PDB entry 8HF1 | electron microscopy, 3.70 A resolution | chains G and M of the 13 polymer chains in the assembly

[Chain G]
Protein: Dicer-2, isoform A
From: Drosophila melanogaster
Notes: EC 3.1.21.1, 3.1.26.-, 3.1.26.3, 3.6.1.3
Reference sequence: A1ZAW0 (A1ZAW0_DROME); residues 2-1722 here = UniProt positions 2-1722
Amino-acid sequence (1721 residues; numbered 2 to 1722; the number before each row is that of its first residue):
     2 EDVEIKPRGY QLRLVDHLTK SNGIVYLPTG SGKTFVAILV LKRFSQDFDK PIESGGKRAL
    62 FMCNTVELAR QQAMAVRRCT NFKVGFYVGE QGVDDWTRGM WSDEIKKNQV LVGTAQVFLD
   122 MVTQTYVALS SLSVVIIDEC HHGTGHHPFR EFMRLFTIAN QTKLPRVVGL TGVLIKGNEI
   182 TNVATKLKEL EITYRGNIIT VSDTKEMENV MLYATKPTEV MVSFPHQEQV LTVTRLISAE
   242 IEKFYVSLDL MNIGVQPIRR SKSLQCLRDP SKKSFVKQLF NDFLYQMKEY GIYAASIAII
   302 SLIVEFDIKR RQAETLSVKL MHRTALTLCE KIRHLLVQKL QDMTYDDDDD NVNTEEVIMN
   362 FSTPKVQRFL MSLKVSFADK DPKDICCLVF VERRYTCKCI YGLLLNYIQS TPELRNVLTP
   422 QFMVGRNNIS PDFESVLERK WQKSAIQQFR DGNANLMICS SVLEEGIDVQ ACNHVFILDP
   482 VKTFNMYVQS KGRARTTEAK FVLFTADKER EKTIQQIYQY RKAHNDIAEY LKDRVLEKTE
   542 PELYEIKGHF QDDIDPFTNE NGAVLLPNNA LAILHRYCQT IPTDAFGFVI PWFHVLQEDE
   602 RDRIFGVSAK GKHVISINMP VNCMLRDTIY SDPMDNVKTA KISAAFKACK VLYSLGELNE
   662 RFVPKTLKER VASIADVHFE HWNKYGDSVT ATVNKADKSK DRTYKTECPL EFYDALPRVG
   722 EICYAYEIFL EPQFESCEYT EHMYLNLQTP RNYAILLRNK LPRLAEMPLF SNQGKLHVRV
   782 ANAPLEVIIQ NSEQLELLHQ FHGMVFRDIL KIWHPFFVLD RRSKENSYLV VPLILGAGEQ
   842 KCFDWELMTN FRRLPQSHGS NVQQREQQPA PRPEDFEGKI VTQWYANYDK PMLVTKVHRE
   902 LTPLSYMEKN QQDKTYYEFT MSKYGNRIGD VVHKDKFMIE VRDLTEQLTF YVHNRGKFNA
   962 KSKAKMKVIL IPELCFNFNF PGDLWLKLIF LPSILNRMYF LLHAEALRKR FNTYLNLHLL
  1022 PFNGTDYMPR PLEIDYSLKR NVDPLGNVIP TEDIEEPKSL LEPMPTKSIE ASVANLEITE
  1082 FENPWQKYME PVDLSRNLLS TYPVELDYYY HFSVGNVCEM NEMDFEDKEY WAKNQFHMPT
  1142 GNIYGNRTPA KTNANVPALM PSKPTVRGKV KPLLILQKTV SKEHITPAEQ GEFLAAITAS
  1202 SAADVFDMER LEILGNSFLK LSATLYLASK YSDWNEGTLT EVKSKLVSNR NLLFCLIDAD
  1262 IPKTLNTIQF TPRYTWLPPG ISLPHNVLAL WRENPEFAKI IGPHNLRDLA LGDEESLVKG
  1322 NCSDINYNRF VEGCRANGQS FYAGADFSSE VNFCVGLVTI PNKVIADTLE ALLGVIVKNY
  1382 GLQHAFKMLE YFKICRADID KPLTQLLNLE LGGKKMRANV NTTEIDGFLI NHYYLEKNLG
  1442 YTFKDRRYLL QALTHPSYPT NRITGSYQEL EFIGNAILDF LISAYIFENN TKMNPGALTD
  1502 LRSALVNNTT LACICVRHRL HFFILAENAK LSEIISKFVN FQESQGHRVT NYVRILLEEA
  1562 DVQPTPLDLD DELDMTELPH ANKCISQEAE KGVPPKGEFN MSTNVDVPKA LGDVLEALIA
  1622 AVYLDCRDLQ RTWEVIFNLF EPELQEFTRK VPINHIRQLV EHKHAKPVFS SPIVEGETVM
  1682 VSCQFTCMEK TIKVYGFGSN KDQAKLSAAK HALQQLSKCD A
Unresolved in the structure: 1043-1168, 1560-1593
Construct notes: conflict Asn1217 (Asp in A1ZAW0), Asn1476 (Asp in A1ZAW0)

[Chain M]
Molecule: 11-nt RNA strand
From: Drosophila melanogaster
Sequence (11 nucleotides; numbered 42 to 52; the number before each row is that of its first residue):
    42 CCAAGUCUCU U

[Chain G / chain M interface]
Contacting residue pairs (44):
  Asn65(G) - U47(M)  hydrogen bond to the sugar
  Asn65(G) - C48(M)  sugar contact
  Thr66(G) - U47(M)  hydrogen bond to the phosphate
  Thr66(G) - C48(M)  hydrogen bond to the phosphate
  Val67(G) - C48(M)  hydrogen bond to the phosphate
  Glu68(G) - C48(M)  phosphate contact
  Val89(G) - U49(M)  phosphate contact
  Val89(G) - C50(M)  phosphate contact
  Gly90(G) - U49(M)  phosphate contact
  Gly90(G) - C50(M)  hydrogen bond to the phosphate
  Glu91(G) - U51(M)  base contact
  Asp95(G) - U51(M)  phosphate contact
  Thr115(G) - C48(M)  hydrogen bond to the phosphate
  Thr115(G) - U49(M)  phosphate contact
  Gln117(G) - C48(M)  sugar contact
  Gln117(G) - U49(M)  sugar contact
  Val118(G) - U49(M)  sugar contact
  Ser262(G) - C42(M)  phosphate contact
  Lys263(G) - C42(M)  hydrogen bond to the phosphate
  Arg269(G) - C42(M)  salt bridge to the phosphate
  Arg269(G) - C43(M)  salt bridge to the phosphate
  Gln279(G) - C43(M)  phosphate contact
  Gln279(G) - A44(M)  phosphate contact
  Glu393(G) - A44(M)  hydrogen bond to the sugar
  Glu393(G) - A45(M)  sugar contact
  Arg394(G) - A44(M)  sugar contact
  Arg394(G) - A45(M)  sugar contact
  Arg395(G) - A45(M)  hydrogen bond to the phosphate
  Arg395(G) - G46(M)  salt bridge to the phosphate
  Gly426(G) - G46(M)  phosphate contact
  Gly426(G) - U47(M)  phosphate contact
  Arg427(G) - U47(M)  hydrogen bond to the phosphate
  Arg427(G) - C48(M)  salt bridge to the phosphate
  Arg427(G) - U49(M)  salt bridge to the phosphate
  Ser461(G) - A45(M)  phosphate contact
  Ser461(G) - G46(M)  sugar contact
  Ser462(G) - A45(M)  sugar contact
  Ser462(G) - G46(M)  sugar contact
  Val463(G) - G46(M)  sugar contact
  Val463(G) - U47(M)  phosphate contact
  Glu466(G) - G46(M)  sugar contact
  Arg577(G) - C50(M)  hydrogen bond to the sugar
  Arg577(G) - U51(M)  phosphate contact
  Gln580(G) - U51(M)  sugar contact
Interface residues without a listed pair, chain G (28 interface residues in all): Asp121, Val425

[Summary]
28 residues of chain G face 10 of chain M across their interface; the contacts include 11 hydrogen bonds and 5
salt bridges. Polar contacts include Asn65(G)-U47(M), Glu393(G)-A44(M) and Arg577(G)-C50(M).
Here chain G is Dicer-2, isoform A and chain M is an 11-nt RNA strand, both from Drosophila melanogaster.
Entry 8HF1 (DmDcr-2/R2D2/LoqsPD with 19bp-dsRNA in Trimer state) was determined by electron microscopy (same
publication as 8HF0).
